4PSX - chains B and C of the 4 polymer chains in the assembly; structure by X-ray diffraction, 2.51 A resolution.

[Chain B]
Molecule: Histone acetyltransferase type B subunit 2
Source organism: Saccharomyces cerevisiae
UniProtKB: P39984 (HAT2_YEAST); residues 8-389 here = UniProt positions 8-389
Chain sequence (401 residues; each row starts with the number of its first residue):
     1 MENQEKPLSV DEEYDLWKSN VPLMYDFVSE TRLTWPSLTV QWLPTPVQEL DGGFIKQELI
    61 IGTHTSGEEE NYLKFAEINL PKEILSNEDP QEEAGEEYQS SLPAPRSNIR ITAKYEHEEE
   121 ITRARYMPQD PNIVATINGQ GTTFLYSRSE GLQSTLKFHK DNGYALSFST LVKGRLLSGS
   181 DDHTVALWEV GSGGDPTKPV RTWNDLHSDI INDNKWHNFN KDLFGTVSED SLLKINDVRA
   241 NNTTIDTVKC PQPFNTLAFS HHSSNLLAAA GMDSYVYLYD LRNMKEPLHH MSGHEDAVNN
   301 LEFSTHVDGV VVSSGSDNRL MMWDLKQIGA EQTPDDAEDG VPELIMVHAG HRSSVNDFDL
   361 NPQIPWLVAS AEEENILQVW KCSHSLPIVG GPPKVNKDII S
Disordered / not traced: 1-7, 86-106, 390-401
Construct notes: expression tag (1-7, 390-401); engineered mutation Thr143 (Val in P39984)
UniProt features mapped onto this chain:
  - region: Asp335 to Asp339 (Interaction with the histone H4 N-terminus)
  - site: Leu266 (Important for interaction with HAT1)
  - mutagenesis: Leu266 (L266E: Abolishes interaction with HAT1)
What the authors report for this chain:
  - conformationally variable residues (side-chain flip): Arg123, Arg125

[Chain C]
Molecule: Histone H4
Source organism: Saccharomyces cerevisiae
UniProtKB: P02309 (H4_YEAST); residues 1-48 here correspond to UniProt positions 2-49 (UniProt number = residue number + 1)
Chain sequence (48 residues; numbered 1 to 48; the number before each row is that of its first residue):
     1 SGRGKGGKGL GKGGAKRHRK VLRDNIQGIT KPAIRRLARR GGVKRISG
Disordered / not traced: 1-6, 46-48
Construct notes: engineered mutation Val21 (Ile22 in P02309)
UniProt features mapped onto this chain:
  - DNA-binding region: Lys16 to Lys20
  - modified residue: Lys5 (N6-acetyl-N6-methyllysine), Lys8 (N6-acetyllysine), Lys12 (N6-acetyl-N6-methyllysine), Lys16 (N6-acetyllysine), Lys31 (N6-succinyllysine)

[Chain B / chain C interface]
Contacting residue pairs (38):
  Glu13(B) - Val43(C)
  Leu16(B) - Gly42(C)
  Leu16(B) - Val43(C)
  Trp17(B) - Gly41(C)
  Trp17(B) - Gly42(C)
  Trp17(B) - Val43(C)  hydrophobic
  Asn20(B) - Leu37(C)
  Asn20(B) - Gly42(C)  hydrogen bond (side chain-backbone)
  Leu23(B) - Ile29(C)  hydrophobic
  Leu23(B) - Ile34(C)
  Leu23(B) - Leu37(C)  hydrophobic
  Met24(B) - Leu37(C)  hydrophobic
  Met24(B) - Ala38(C)  hydrophobic
  Met24(B) - Gly41(C)
  Met24(B) - Gly42(C)
  His289(B) - Lys8(C)
  His290(B) - Lys8(C)
  Gln332(B) - Arg39(C)
  Asp335(B) - Lys20(C)  salt bridge
  Asp336(B) - Arg35(C)  salt bridge
  Asp336(B) - Arg39(C)  salt bridge
  Glu338(B) - Lys16(C)  salt bridge
  Asp339(B) - Arg39(C)
  Asp339(B) - Arg40(C)  salt bridge
  Asp339(B) - Lys44(C)  salt bridge
  Gly340(B) - Arg39(C)  hydrogen bond (backbone-side chain)
  Val341(B) - Arg39(C)  hydrogen bond (backbone-side chain)
  Leu344(B) - Arg39(C)  hydrogen bond (backbone-side chain)
  Ile345(B) - Arg39(C)
  Met346(B) - Ala38(C)  hydrophobic
  Val347(B) - Ala38(C)  hydrogen bond (backbone-backbone)
  Val347(B) - Arg39(C)
  Val347(B) - Gly41(C)
  Ala349(B) - Gly41(C)
  Ser383(B) - Ile34(C)
  Ser385(B) - Lys31(C)
  Leu386(B) - Ile34(C)  hydrophobic
  Pro387(B) - Arg35(C)
Other interface residues (no listed pair), chain B (27 interface residues in all): Arg319, Pro334, Pro342
Other interface residues (no listed pair), chain C (17 interface residues in all): Arg36, Arg45

[Summary]
27 residues of chain B face 17 of chain C across their interface; the contacts include 5 hydrogen bonds and 6
salt bridges. Polar pairs include Asp335(B)-Lys20(C), Asp336(B)-Arg35(C) and Asp336(B)-Arg39(C). Curated
annotation (UniProt) lists one mutagenesis site on chain B; a DNA-binding region on chain C. The paper reports
conformational variability at Arg123(B) and Arg125(B).
Chain B is Histone acetyltransferase type B subunit 2 and chain C is Histone H4, both from Saccharomyces
cerevisiae; the structure, Crystal structure of histone acetyltransferase complex, was determined by X-ray
diffraction (same publication as 4PSW).
